9L22 - chains H and J of the 12 polymer chains in the assembly; structure by electron microscopy, 3.00 A resolution.

[Chain H]
Molecule: Histone H2B type 1-J
From: Homo sapiens
UniProtKB: P06899 (H2B1J_HUMAN); residues 1-125 here correspond to UniProt positions 2-126 (UniProt number = residue number + 1)
Sequence (125 residues; row label = number of the first residue in the row):
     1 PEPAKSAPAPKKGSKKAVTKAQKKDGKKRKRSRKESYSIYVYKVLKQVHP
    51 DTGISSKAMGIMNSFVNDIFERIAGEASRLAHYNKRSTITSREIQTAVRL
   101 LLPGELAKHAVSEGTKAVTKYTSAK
Not modelled in the structure: 1-30, 125
Swiss-Prot annotation at these positions:
  - modified residue: Pro1 (N-acetylproline), Glu2 (ADP-ribosyl glutamic acid), Lys5 (N6-(2-hydroxyisobutyryl)lysine), Ser6 (ADP-ribosylserine), Lys11 (N6-(beta-hydroxybutyryl)lysine), Lys12 (N6-(2-hydroxyisobutyryl)lysine), Ser14 (Phosphoserine), Lys15 (N6-acetyllysine), Lys16 (N6-(beta-hydroxybutyryl)lysine), Lys20 (N6-(2-hydroxyisobutyryl)lysine), Lys23 (N6-(2-hydroxyisobutyryl)lysine), Lys24 (N6-(2-hydroxyisobutyryl)lysine), Lys34 (N6-(2-hydroxyisobutyryl)lysine), Glu35 (PolyADP-ribosyl glutamic acid), Ser36 (Phosphoserine), Lys43 (N6-(2-hydroxyisobutyryl)lysine), Lys46 (N6-(2-hydroxyisobutyryl)lysine), Lys57 (N6,N6-dimethyllysine), Arg79 (Dimethylated arginine), Lys85 (N6,N6,N6-trimethyllysine) and 6 more in UniProt
  - glycosylation: Ser112 (O-linked (GlcNAc) serine)
  - cross-link (Glycyl lysine isopeptide (Lys-Gly)): Lys5 (interchain with G-Cter in SUMO2), Lys20 (interchain with G-Cter in SUMO2), Lys34 (interchain with G-Cter in ubiquitin), Lys120 (interchain with G-Cter in ubiquitin)

[Chain J]
Molecule: 601 DNA
From: Homo sapiens
Sequence (189 nucleotides; numbered -94 to 94; the number before each row is that of its first residue; numbers below 1 keep their minus sign (DA-94 is residue -94)):
   -94 ATCCGGGTGATGCCGGATGCCATCGAGAATCCCGGTGCCGAGGCCGCTCA
   -44 ATTGGTCGTAGACAGCTCTAGCACCGCTTAAACGCACGTACGCGCTGTCC
     6 CCCGCGTTTTAACCGCCAAGGGGATTACTCCCTAGTCTCCAGGCACGTGT
    56 CAGATATATACATCCGATTCCAGTGCCGGTGTCGCTGAT
Not modelled in the structure: -94 to -85, 88-94

[Interface between chain H and chain J]
Contacting residue pairs (14; chain H residue first):
  Arg31(H) - DT31(J)  salt bridge to the phosphate
  Ser32(H) - DT30(J)  hydrogen bond to the phosphate
  Tyr42(H) - DG-53(J)  hydrogen bond to the phosphate
  Gly53(H) - DG-53(J)  phosphate contact
  Ile54(H) - DA-54(J)  sugar contact
  Ile54(H) - DG-53(J)  phosphate contact
  Ser55(H) - DA-54(J)  phosphate contact
  Ser56(H) - DA-54(J)  hydrogen bond to the phosphate
  Arg86(H) - DG-34(J)  phosphate contact
  Arg86(H) - DA-33(J)  salt bridge to the phosphate
  Ser87(H) - DA-35(J)  sugar contact
  Ser87(H) - DG-34(J)  hydrogen bond to the phosphate
  Thr88(H) - DA-35(J)  phosphate contact
  Thr88(H) - DG-34(J)  hydrogen bond to the phosphate

[Summary]
10 residues of chain H and 7 residues of chain J are in contact; the contacts include 5 hydrogen bonds and 2
salt bridges. Polar contacts include Ser32(H)-DT30(J), Tyr42(H)-DG-53(J) and Ser56(H)-DA-54(J).
Chain H is Histone H2B type 1-J and chain J is 601 DNA, both from Homo sapiens; the structure, hDEK-nucleosome
complex (conformation 2), was determined by electron microscopy (same publication as 9L1X).
